PDB entry 4A3S | X-ray diffraction, 2.30 A resolution | chain A

Chain A:
Protein: 6-phosphofructokinase
Source organism: Bacillus subtilis
Notes: EC 2.7.1.11
UniProt: O34529 (K6PF_BACSU); residues 1-319 here = UniProt positions 1-319
Sequence (319 residues; row label = number of the first residue in the row):
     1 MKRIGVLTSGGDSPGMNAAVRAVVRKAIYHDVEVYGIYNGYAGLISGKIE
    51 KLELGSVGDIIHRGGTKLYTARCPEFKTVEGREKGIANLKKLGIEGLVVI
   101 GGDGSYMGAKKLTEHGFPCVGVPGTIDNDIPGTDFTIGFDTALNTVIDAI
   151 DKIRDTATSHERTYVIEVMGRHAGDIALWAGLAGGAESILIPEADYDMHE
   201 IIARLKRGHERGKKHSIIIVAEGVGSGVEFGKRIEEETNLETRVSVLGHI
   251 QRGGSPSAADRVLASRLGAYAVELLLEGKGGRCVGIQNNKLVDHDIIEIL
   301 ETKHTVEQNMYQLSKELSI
Curated features (UniProtKB/Swiss-Prot):
  - active site: Asp127 (Proton acceptor)
  - binding site (ATP): Gly11, Arg72, Cys73, Gly102 to Ser105
  - binding site (ADP): Arg21 to Arg25, Arg154, Gly185 to Glu187, Arg211, Lys213 to His215
  - binding site (Mg(2+)): Asp103
  - binding site (substrate): Thr125 to Asp127, Arg162, Met169 to Arg171, Glu222, Arg243, His249 to Arg252

In short:
UniProt lists active-site residue Asp127, 7 ATP-binding residues, 13 ADP-binding residues and Mg2+-binding
residue Asp103.
Chain A is 6-phosphofructokinase (Bacillus subtilis); the structure, Crystal structure of PFK from Bacillus
subtilis, was determined by X-ray diffraction, deposited together with 4A3R.
